PDB entry 9JQB | electron microscopy, 1.78 A resolution | chains A and V of the 24 polymer chains in the assembly

[Chain A (and V)]
Protein: Ferritin heavy chain
Organism: Homo sapiens
Notes: EC 1.16.3.1; chain V of this document is another copy of the same molecule, construct and numbering; everything in this record applies to it too
UniProt: P02794 (FRIH_HUMAN); residues 0-182 here correspond to UniProt positions 1-183 (UniProt number = residue number + 1)
Amino-acid sequence (183 residues; row label = number of the first residue in the row; numbering starts at 0):
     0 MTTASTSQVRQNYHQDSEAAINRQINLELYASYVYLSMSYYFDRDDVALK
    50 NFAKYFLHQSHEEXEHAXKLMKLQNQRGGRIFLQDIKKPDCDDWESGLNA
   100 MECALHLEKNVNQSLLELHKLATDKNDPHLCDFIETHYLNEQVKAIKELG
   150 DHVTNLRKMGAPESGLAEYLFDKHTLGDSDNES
Not modelled in the structure: 0-4, 177-182
Construct notes: engineered mutation 33W_63 (Arg64 in P02794), 33W_67 (Glu68 in P02794)
Modified positions: 33W (3-(5-bromothiophen-2-yl)-L-alanine) at position 63; 33W (3-(5-bromothiophen-2-yl)-L-alanine) at position 67
Curated features (UniProtKB/Swiss-Prot):
  - binding site (Fe cation): Glu27, Glu62, His65, Glu107, Gln141
  - site: Arg22 (Essential for association with cargo receptor NCOA4)
  - modified residue: Met0 (N-acetylmethionine), Thr1 (N-acetylthreonine), Ser178 (Phosphoserine), Ser182 (Phosphoserine)
Bound ions: Na+: Glu27, Glu62
From the paper describing this entry:
  - Na+ coordination: Glu27, Glu62, His65

[Chain A / chain V interface]
Pairs across the interface (60):
  Ser6(A) - Asp44(V)  hydrogen bond
  Gln7(A) - Asp44(V)  hydrogen bond
  Val8(A) - Asp44(V)
  Leu28(A) - Tyr32(V)  hydrophobic
  Tyr32(A) - Leu28(V)  hydrophobic
  Tyr32(A) - Leu82(V)
  Tyr32(A) - Gln83(V)  hydrogen bond (side chain-backbone)
  Tyr32(A) - Ile85(V)  hydrophobic
  Leu35(A) - 33W_67(V)
  Leu35(A) - Met70(V)  hydrophobic
  Ser36(A) - Leu82(V)
  Tyr39(A) - 33W_67(V)  hydrogen bond (side chain-backbone)
  Tyr39(A) - Met70(V)  hydrophobic
  Tyr39(A) - Lys71(V)
  Tyr39(A) - Asn74(V)  hydrogen bond (backbone-side chain)
  Tyr39(A) - Ile80(V)  hydrophobic
  Asp42(A) - Asn74(V)  hydrogen bond
  Arg43(A) - Asn74(V)
  Arg43(A) - Arg79(V)
  Asp44(A) - Ser6(V)  hydrogen bond
  Asp44(A) - Gln7(V)  hydrogen bond
  Asp44(A) - Val8(V)
  Asp44(A) - Arg79(V)  salt bridge
  Asp45(A) - Arg79(V)  salt bridge
  His60(A) - Glu64(V)  salt bridge
  His60(A) - 33W_67(V)
  33W_63(A) - 33W_63(V)
  33W_63(A) - 33W_67(V)
  Glu64(A) - His60(V)  salt bridge
  33W_67(A) - Leu35(V)
  33W_67(A) - Tyr39(V)  hydrogen bond (backbone-side chain)
  33W_67(A) - His60(V)
  33W_67(A) - 33W_63(V)
  Met70(A) - Leu35(V)  hydrophobic
  Met70(A) - Tyr39(V)  hydrophobic
  Lys71(A) - Tyr39(V)
  Asn74(A) - Tyr39(V)  hydrogen bond (side chain-backbone)
  Asn74(A) - Asp42(V)  hydrogen bond
  Asn74(A) - Arg43(V)
  Arg79(A) - Arg43(V)
  Arg79(A) - Asp44(V)  salt bridge
  Arg79(A) - Asp45(V)  salt bridge
  Ile80(A) - Tyr39(V)  hydrophobic
  Phe81(A) - Asp91(V)
  Leu82(A) - Tyr32(V)
  Leu82(A) - Ser36(V)
  Leu82(A) - Lys87(V)
  Gln83(A) - Tyr32(V)  hydrogen bond (backbone-side chain)
  Gln83(A) - Lys87(V)
  Asp84(A) - Ile85(V)
  Asp84(A) - Lys86(V)
  Asp84(A) - Lys87(V)  hydrogen bond (side chain-backbone)
  Ile85(A) - Tyr32(V)  hydrophobic
  Ile85(A) - Asp84(V)
  Ile85(A) - Ile85(V)  hydrogen bond (backbone-backbone)
  Lys86(A) - Asp84(V)
  Lys87(A) - Leu82(V)
  Lys87(A) - Gln83(V)
  Lys87(A) - Asp84(V)  hydrogen bond (backbone-side chain)
  Asp91(A) - Phe81(V)
Interface residues without a listed pair, chain A (32 interface residues in all): Asn25, Gly77, Pro88
Interface residues without a listed pair, chain V (32 interface residues in all): Asn25, Gly77, Pro88

[Summary]
Chain A and chain V each contribute 32 residues to their interface, with 15 hydrogen bonds and 6 salt bridges.
Among the polar pairs are Asp44(A)-Arg79(V), Asp45(A)-Arg79(V) and His60(A)-Glu64(V). Glu27(A) and Glu62(A)
coordinate Na+. Curated annotation (UniProt) lists 5 Fe cation-binding residues on chain A. The paper reports
Na+ coordination by Glu27(A), Glu62(A) and His65(A).
Both chains are Ferritin heavy chain (Homo sapiens). Entry 9JQB (Cryo-EM structure of ferritin variant
R63BrThA/E67BrThA) was determined by electron microscopy together with 9JIU, 9JQC, 9JQD and 9JQE from the same
study.
